Entry 7YJN (electron microscopy, 3.40 A resolution); this record covers chains A and D of the 5 polymer chains in the assembly.

== Chain A ==
Protein: Long chain base biosynthesis protein 1
Source organism: Arabidopsis thaliana
UniProt: Q94IB8 (LCB1_ARATH); residue numbers follow UniProt; this construct covers 63-482
Chain sequence (420 residues; each row starts with the number of its first residue):
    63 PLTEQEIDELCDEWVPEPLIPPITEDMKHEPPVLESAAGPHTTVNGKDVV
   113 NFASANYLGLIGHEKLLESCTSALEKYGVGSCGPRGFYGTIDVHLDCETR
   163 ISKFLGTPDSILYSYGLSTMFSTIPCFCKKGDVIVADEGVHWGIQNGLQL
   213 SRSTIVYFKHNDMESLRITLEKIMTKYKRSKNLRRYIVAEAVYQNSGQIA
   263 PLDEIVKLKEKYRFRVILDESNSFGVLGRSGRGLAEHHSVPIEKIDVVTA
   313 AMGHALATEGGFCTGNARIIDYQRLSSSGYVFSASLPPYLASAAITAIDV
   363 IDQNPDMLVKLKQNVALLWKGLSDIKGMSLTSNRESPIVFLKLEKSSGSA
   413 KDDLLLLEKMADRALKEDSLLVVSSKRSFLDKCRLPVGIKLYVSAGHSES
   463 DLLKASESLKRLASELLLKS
Disordered / not traced: 481-482
Residues lining bound ligands: pyridoxal phosphate (PLP): F344, S345, A346

== Chain D ==
Protein: ORMDL family protein
Source organism: Arabidopsis thaliana
UniProt: Q9C5I0 (Q9C5I0_ARATH); numbering as in UniProt (aligned over 1-157)
Chain sequence (157 residues; each row starts with the number of its first residue):
     1 MANLYVKAVPPPDMNRATEWFMYPGVWTTYMLILFFGWLVVLSVSGCSPG
    51 MAWTVVNLAHFVVTYHSFHWMKGTPFADDQGIYNGLTWWEQMDNGQQLTR
   101 NRKFLTLVPVVLYLIASHTTDYRHPWLFLNTLAVMVLVVAKFPNMHKVRI
   151 FGINGDK
Disordered / not traced: 1-11, 150-157
Construct notes: engineered mutation A17 (Asn in Q9C5I0)
What the authors report for this chain:
  - mutagenesis - N17A: decreased binding to ceramide
  - mutagenesis - S67R: increased catalytic activity
  - mutagenesis - S67R: decreased binding to C6-phytoceramide
  - mutagenesis - W20R, W88R: abolished binding to C6-phytoceramide
  - mutagenesis - W20R, W88R: increased catalytic activity (intracellular SPT activity)

== Interface between chain A and chain D ==
Residue-residue contacts (7; chain A residue first):
  P187(A) - Q80(D)
  K191(A) - Q80(D)
  K192(A) - G81(D)
  K192(A) - N84(D)
  L212(A) - Q80(D)
  Y334(A) - A77(D)
  S338(A) - A77(D)
Interface residues without a listed pair, chain A (10 interface residues in all): C190, G193, S213, R214
Interface residues without a listed pair, chain D (5 interface residues in all): I82

== In short ==
The interface between chain A and chain D involves 10 residues on one side and 5 on the other. Ligands of
chain A: pyridoxal phosphate. From the paper: W20R and W88R of chain D abolish binding to C6-phytoceramide;
W20R and W88R of chain D increase catalytic activity (intracellular SPT activity).
Chain A is Long chain base biosynthesis protein 1 and chain D is ORMDL family protein, both from Arabidopsis
thaliana; the structure, Cryo-EM structure of the monomeric atSPT-ORM1 (ORM1-N17A) complex, was determined by
electron microscopy together with 7YJK, 7YJM and 7YJO from the same study.
